5M5T - chains A and E of the 4 polymer chains in the assembly; structure by X-ray diffraction, 1.70 A resolution.

Chain A:
Name: Clathrin heavy chain 1
Source organism: Bos taurus
Reference sequence: P49951 (CLH1_BOVIN); residues 1-363 here = UniProt positions 1-363
Sequence (365 residues; each row starts with the number of its first residue; numbers below 1 keep their minus sign (Gly-1 is residue -1)):
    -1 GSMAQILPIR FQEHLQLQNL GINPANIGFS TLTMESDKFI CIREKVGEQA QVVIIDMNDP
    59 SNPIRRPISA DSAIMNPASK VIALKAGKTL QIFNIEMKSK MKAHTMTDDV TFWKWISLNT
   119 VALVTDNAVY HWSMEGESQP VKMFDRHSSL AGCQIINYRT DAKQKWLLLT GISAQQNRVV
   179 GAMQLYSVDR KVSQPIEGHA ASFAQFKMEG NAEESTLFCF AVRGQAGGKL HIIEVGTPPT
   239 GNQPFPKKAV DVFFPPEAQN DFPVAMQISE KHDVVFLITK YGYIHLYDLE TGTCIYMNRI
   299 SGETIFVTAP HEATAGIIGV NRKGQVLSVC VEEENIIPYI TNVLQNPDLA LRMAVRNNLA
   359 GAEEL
Not modelled in the structure: -1 to 3
Sequence notes: expression tag (-1 to 0)
UniProt features mapped onto this chain:
  - region: Ala68 to Asp107 (WD40-like repeat 2), Thr302 to Glu330 (WD40-like repeat 7)
  - modified residue: Ala2 (N-acetylalanine), Ser67 (Phosphoserine), Thr105 (Phosphothreonine), Tyr184 (Phosphotyrosine)
From the paper describing this entry:
  - contacts within the chain: Glu11-Gln14 (hydrogen bond)
  - mutagenesis - Q89A/F91K, Q192Y: unchanged binding to GST-Amph4T1
  - mutagenesis - E11K: decreased stability
  - mutagenesis - F9W: unchanged stability
  - mutagenesis - Q14D/Q16M/N17S: increased stability
  - mutagenesis - Q89A/F91K, Q192Y: unchanged binding to GST-AmphCBM
  - mutagenesis - Q89A/F91K, Q192Y: decreased binding to GST-AP2CBM
  - mutagenesis - Q89A/F91K/Q192Y: abolished binding to GST-AP2CBM
  - mutagenesis - Q152L/I154Q, I154Q: decreased binding to GST-Wbox

Chain E:
Name: Amphiphysin
Reference sequence: O08838 (AMPH_RAT); residues 1-10 here correspond to UniProt positions 349-358 (UniProt number = residue number + 348)
Sequence (10 residues; numbered 1 to 10; the number before each row is that of its first residue):
     1 ETLLDLDFLE
Not modelled in the structure: 8-10
Sequence notes: engineered mutation Leu9 (Asp357 in O08838), Glu10 (Pro358 in O08838)

Interface between chain A and chain E:
Residue-residue contacts (23):
  Arg64(A) with Leu4(E); Asp5(E)
  Pro65(A) with Leu4(E); Asp5(E), hydrogen bond (backbone-backbone)
  Ile66(A) with Leu3(E); Leu4(E), hydrophobic
  Ser67(A) with Thr2(E), hydrogen bond (side chain-backbone); Leu3(E), hydrogen bond (backbone-backbone)
  Ile80(A) with Leu4(E), hydrophobic
  Leu82(A) with Leu3(E)
  Lys83(A) with Leu3(E)
  Ala84(A) with Leu3(E)
  Thr87(A) with Glu1(E), hydrogen bond; Leu3(E)
  Gln89(A) with Glu1(E), hydrogen bond (side chain-backbone); Thr2(E); Leu3(E), hydrogen bond (side chain-backbone)
  Phe91(A) with Thr2(E); Leu4(E), hydrophobic
  Ile93(A) with Leu6(E), hydrophobic
  Lys96(A) with Leu6(E)
  Lys98(A) with Glu1(E), hydrogen bond (side chain-backbone); Thr2(E)
Interface residues without a listed pair, chain A (18 interface residues in all): Val50, Ala68, Asn92, Ser97
Interface residues without a listed pair, chain E (7 interface residues in all): Asp7

Summary:
The interface between chain A and chain E involves 18 residues on one side and 7 on the other, with 7 hydrogen
bonds. Polar pairs include Ser67(A)-Thr2(E), Thr87(A)-Glu1(E) and Gln89(A)-Glu1(E). The paper reports that
Q89A/F91K and Q192Y of chain A reduce binding to GST-AP2CBM; contacts within the chain involving Gln14(A) and
Glu11(A); 8 substitutions were tested in all.
Chain A is Clathrin heavy chain 1 (Bos taurus) and chain E is Amphiphysin; the structure, Clathrin heavy chain
N-terminal domain bound to a non-natural clathrin-box motif peptide (Amph4T1), was determined by X-ray
diffraction together with 5M5V, 5M61, 5M5S and 5M5R from the same study.
